6XXO - chain A; structure by X-ray diffraction, 1.50 A resolution.

# Chain A
Name: NB_8
Organism: Camelus dromedarius
Chain sequence (143 residues; row label = number of the first residue in the row):
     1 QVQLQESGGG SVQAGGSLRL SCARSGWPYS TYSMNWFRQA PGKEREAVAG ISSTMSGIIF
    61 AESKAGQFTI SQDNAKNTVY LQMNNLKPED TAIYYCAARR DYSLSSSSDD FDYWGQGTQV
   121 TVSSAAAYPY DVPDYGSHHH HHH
Disordered / not traced: 128-143
Cystine bridges: Cys-22/Cys-96

# Overview
Chain A is NB_8 (Camelus dromedarius); the structure, Crystal structure of NB8, a nanobody targeting prostate
specific membrane antigen, was determined by X-ray diffraction together with 6XXN and 6XXP from the same
study.
